PDB entry 5UBP | X-ray diffraction, 2.30 A resolution | chains A and B of the 3 polymer chains in the assembly

== Chain A ==
Name: Leucine permease transcriptional regulator
From: Saccharomyces cerevisiae RM11-1a
Reference sequence: B3LGC5 (B3LGC5_YEAS1); residues 71-550 here = UniProt positions 71-550
Chain sequence (482 residues; numbered 69 to 550; the number before each row is that of its first residue):
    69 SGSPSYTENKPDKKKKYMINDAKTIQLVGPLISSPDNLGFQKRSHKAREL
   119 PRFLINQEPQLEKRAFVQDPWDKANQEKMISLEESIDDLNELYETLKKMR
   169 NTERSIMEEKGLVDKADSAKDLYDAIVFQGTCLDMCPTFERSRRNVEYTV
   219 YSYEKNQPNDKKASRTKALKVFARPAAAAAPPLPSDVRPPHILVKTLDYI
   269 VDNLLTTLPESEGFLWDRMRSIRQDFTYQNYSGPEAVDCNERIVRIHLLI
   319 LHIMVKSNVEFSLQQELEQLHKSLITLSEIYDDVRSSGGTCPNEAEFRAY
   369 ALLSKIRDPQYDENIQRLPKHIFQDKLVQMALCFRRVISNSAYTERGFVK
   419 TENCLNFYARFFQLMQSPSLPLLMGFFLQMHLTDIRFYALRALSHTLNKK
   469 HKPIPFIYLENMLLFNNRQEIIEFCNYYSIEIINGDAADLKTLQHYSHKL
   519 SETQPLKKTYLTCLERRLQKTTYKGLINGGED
Unresolved in the structure: 69-78, 548-550
Sequence notes: expression tag (69-70)
Reported in the primary citation:
  - contacts within the chain: C200-R256 (hydrophobic contact), R256-D293 (hydrogen bond), R256-S289 (hydrogen bond), M203-R256 (hydrogen bond), R256-R286 (water-mediated contact), K238-R256 (water-mediated contact), R256-L261 (hydrophobic contact)
  - conformationally variable residues (order/disorder transition): E222 to P252

== Chain B ==
Name: Nuclear mRNA export protein THP1
From: Saccharomyces cerevisiae S288c
Reference sequence: Q08231 (THP1_YEAST); numbering as in UniProt (aligned over 1-455)
Chain sequence (455 residues; each row starts with the number of its first residue):
     1 MDMANQLLDELAHGNFSHLTLNLSQNGREIAILQKQLTGFDDKQLETFVE
    51 QHPAMPNDTRFKIMCTSFLNYARDVDPWSAWSSSDLIFEFYQCLINCLIN
   101 DNAPHIEMLIPVATRETEFIINLAGKLDSFHLQLHTRSHQFLSHISSILS
   151 RLFNSIKPPRGNASSTNIPGKQRILLYLVNKLNNIYFRIESPQLCSNIFK
   201 NFQPKSMLAHFNEYQLDQQIEYRYLLGRYYLLNSQVHNAFVQFNEAFQSL
   251 LNLPLTNQAITRNGTRILNYMIPTGLILGKMVKWGPLRPFLSQETIDNWS
   301 VLYKHVRYGNIQGVSLWLRQNERHLCARQLLIVLLEKLPMVTYRNLIKTV
   351 IKSWTTEWGQNKLPYSLIERVLQLSIGPTFEDPGAQEITIYNGIHSPKNV
   401 ENVLVTLINLGLLRANCFPQLQLCVVKKTTMIQEIVPPVNERITKMFPAH
   451 SHVLW
Cystine bridges: C417-C424

== Interface between chain A and chain B ==
Contacting residue pairs (185; chain A residue first):
  M86(A) - W81(B)  hydrophobic
  M86(A) - S84(B)
  M86(A) - D85(B)
  I87(A) - W81(B)  hydrogen bond (backbone-side chain)
  I87(A) - Q133(B)
  I87(A) - L134(B)
  I93(A) - S79(B)
  I93(A) - S82(B)
  L95(A) - F130(B)  hydrophobic
  L95(A) - Q133(B)
  V96(A) - W81(B)  hydrophobic
  V96(A) - K126(B)
  V96(A) - L127(B)  hydrophobic
  V96(A) - L134(B)  hydrophobic
  G97(A) - W78(B)
  G97(A) - S79(B)
  G97(A) - A80(B)  hydrogen bond (backbone-backbone)
  P98(A) - P77(B)
  P98(A) - W78(B)
  P98(A) - S79(B)
  P98(A) - A80(B)
  L99(A) - L23(B)  hydrophobic
  L99(A) - V75(B)  hydrophobic
  L99(A) - P77(B)  hydrogen bond (backbone-backbone)
  L99(A) - A80(B)  hydrophobic
  L99(A) - S83(B)
  L99(A) - I87(B)  hydrophobic
  I100(A) - L23(B)  hydrophobic
  I100(A) - S24(B)
  I100(A) - P77(B)
  P103(A) - P77(B)  hydrophobic
  P103(A) - W78(B)
  D104(A) - W78(B)
  N105(A) - R28(B)  hydrogen bond (backbone-side chain)
  L106(A) - G27(B)
  L106(A) - R28(B)
  L106(A) - A31(B)
  G107(A) - A31(B)
  G107(A) - K35(B)  hydrogen bond (backbone-side chain)
  F108(A) - L23(B)  hydrophobic
  F108(A) - G27(B)
  F108(A) - I30(B)  hydrophobic
  F108(A) - A31(B)  hydrophobic
  F108(A) - Q34(B)
  F108(A) - P77(B)  hydrophobic
  F108(A) - W78(B)  hydrophobic
  Q109(A) - W78(B)
  K110(A) - W78(B)
  R111(A) - Q34(B)
  R111(A) - T38(B)  hydrogen bond
  R111(A) - R73(B)  hydrogen bond (side chain-backbone)
  H113(A) - Q34(B)
  H113(A) - R73(B)
  H113(A) - D74(B)  hydrogen bond (side chain-backbone)
  H113(A) - V75(B)  hydrogen bond (side chain-backbone)
  H113(A) - D76(B)
  R116(A) - D74(B)
  R116(A) - S82(B)  hydrogen bond (side chain-backbone)
  R116(A) - D85(B)  salt bridge
  R116(A) - L86(B)
  P119(A) - D85(B)
  F121(A) - F88(B)  hydrophobic
  F121(A) - Q140(B)  hydrogen bond (backbone-side chain)
  F121(A) - F141(B)  hydrophobic
  F121(A) - H144(B)
  L122(A) - W81(B)  hydrophobic
  L122(A) - Q140(B)
  L122(A) - F141(B)  hydrophobic
  I123(A) - R137(B)  hydrogen bond (backbone-side chain)
  I123(A) - Q140(B)  hydrogen bond (backbone-side chain)
  N124(A) - H135(B)  hydrogen bond (side chain-backbone)
  N124(A) - T136(B)
  N124(A) - R137(B)  hydrogen bond (side chain-backbone)
  N124(A) - Q140(B)
  E126(A) - R137(B)  salt bridge
  S354(A) - H131(B)
  S354(A) - L132(B)
  S355(A) - L132(B)
  P377(A) - L232(B)
  P377(A) - N233(B)
  Q378(A) - Q193(B)
  D380(A) - I332(B)
  E381(A) - P192(B)
  E381(A) - Q193(B)  hydrogen bond
  E381(A) - L232(B)
  E381(A) - Q329(B)  hydrogen bond (backbone-side chain)
  Q384(A) - C326(B)
  Q384(A) - Q329(B)  hydrogen bond
  Q384(A) - L330(B)
  Q384(A) - L331(B)  hydrogen bond (side chain-backbone)
  Q384(A) - I332(B)  hydrogen bond (side chain-backbone)
  R385(A) - E190(B)  salt bridge
  R385(A) - Q329(B)
  K388(A) - R323(B)
  F391(A) - E322(B)
  F391(A) - R323(B)
  F391(A) - C326(B)  hydrophobic
  F391(A) - L331(B)  hydrophobic
  Q392(A) - E322(B)  hydrogen bond
  K394(A) - E387(B)
  Q397(A) - I388(B)
  Q397(A) - T389(B)
  Q397(A) - I390(B)  hydrogen bond (side chain-backbone)
  M398(A) - I388(B)  hydrophobic
  L400(A) - I332(B)  hydrophobic
  L400(A) - I390(B)  hydrophobic
  C401(A) - T389(B)  hydrogen bond (side chain-backbone)
  C401(A) - I390(B)  hydrophobic
  C401(A) - I394(B)  hydrophobic
  R403(A) - E336(B)
  R404(A) - I332(B)
  R404(A) - E336(B)  salt bridge
  R404(A) - I394(B)
  S407(A) - E336(B)
  S409(A) - L410(B)
  S409(A) - F447(B)
  V417(A) - Q235(B)
  K418(A) - F447(B)
  T419(A) - N233(B)
  T419(A) - S234(B)
  T419(A) - K337(B)  hydrogen bond
  T419(A) - F447(B)
  E420(A) - S234(B)
  E420(A) - V236(B)  hydrogen bond (side chain-backbone)
  E420(A) - H237(B)  hydrogen bond (side chain-backbone)
  E420(A) - K337(B)  hydrogen bond (backbone-side chain)
  E420(A) - I443(B)
  E420(A) - F447(B)
  N421(A) - I277(B)  hydrogen bond (side chain-backbone)
  N421(A) - E336(B)
  N421(A) - K337(B)  hydrogen bond (side chain-backbone)
  N421(A) - M340(B)
  N421(A) - V341(B)
  N421(A) - L410(B)
  N421(A) - I443(B)
  C422(A) - E336(B)
  C422(A) - K337(B)
  C422(A) - M340(B)
  C422(A) - T406(B)
  C422(A) - L410(B)
  L423(A) - E336(B)
  L423(A) - P339(B)  hydrophobic
  L423(A) - I394(B)  hydrophobic
  L423(A) - T406(B)  hydrogen bond (backbone-side chain)
  N424(A) - N402(B)  hydrogen bond (backbone-side chain)
  N424(A) - T406(B)
  F425(A) - Y343(B)  hydrophobic
  F425(A) - I394(B)
  F425(A) - H395(B)
  F425(A) - N402(B)
  Y426(A) - N402(B)  hydrogen bond (backbone-side chain)
  Y426(A) - V405(B)
  A427(A) - N399(B)
  A427(A) - N402(B)  hydrogen bond (backbone-side chain)
  R428(A) - F380(B)
  R428(A) - G393(B)  hydrogen bond (side chain-backbone)
  R428(A) - I394(B)
  R428(A) - N399(B)
  Q431(A) - K398(B)
  Q431(A) - N399(B)  hydrogen bond
  L432(A) - I388(B)  hydrophobic
  L432(A) - G393(B)
  S435(A) - F380(B)
  S437(A) - F380(B)
  A460(A) - V405(B)  hydrophobic
  A460(A) - N409(B)  hydrogen bond (backbone-side chain)
  L461(A) - E401(B)
  L461(A) - V405(B)
  H463(A) - N409(B)
  T464(A) - V405(B)
  T464(A) - I408(B)
  T464(A) - N416(B)
  T464(A) - C417(B)  hydrogen bond (backbone-backbone)
  L465(A) - C417(B)
  L465(A) - P419(B)
  N466(A) - N416(B)
  N466(A) - F418(B)
  H469(A) - C417(B)
  H469(A) - F418(B)
  H469(A) - P419(B)
  I472(A) - Q420(B)
  P473(A) - Q420(B)
  Y476(A) - E401(B)  hydrogen bond
  Y476(A) - P419(B)
  Y476(A) - Q420(B)
Interface residues without a listed pair, chain A (78 interface residues in all): T92, L118, Q125, L386, V405, M480
Interface residues without a listed pair, chain B (96 interface residues in all): L123, S138, N238, L278, L325, L335, T379, N392, S396, V403, A415
Interface features reported in the paper:
  - interface residues, chain A: I87(A), I93(A), P98(A), L99(A), I100(A), F108(A)
  - interface residues, chain B: P77(B), W78(B), W81(B)

== In short ==
The interface between chain A and chain B involves 78 residues on one side and 96 on the other, with 38
hydrogen bonds and 4 salt bridges. Polar pairs include R116(A)-D85(B), E126(A)-R137(B) and R385(A)-E190(B).
The paper reports interface residues I87(A), I93(A) and P77(B) among others; conformational variability at
E222(A).
Here chain A is Leucine permease transcriptional regulator (Saccharomyces cerevisiae RM11-1a) and chain B is
Nuclear mRNA export protein THP1 (Saccharomyces cerevisiae S288c). Entry 5UBP (TREX2 M-region) was determined
by X-ray diffraction.
